4RIV - chain A; structure by X-ray diffraction, 1.63 A resolution.

[Chain A]
Molecule: Carbonic anhydrase 2
Source organism: Homo sapiens
Notes: EC 4.2.1.1
UniProtKB: P00918 (CAH2_HUMAN); the author numbering skips numbers that UniProt does not, so the offset changes along the chain: 1-125 = UniProt 1-125; 127-261 = UniProt 126-260
Sequence (260 residues; row label = number of the first residue in the row; note: 1 number in that range is skipped by the numbering (no residue carries it; nothing is unmodelled there)):
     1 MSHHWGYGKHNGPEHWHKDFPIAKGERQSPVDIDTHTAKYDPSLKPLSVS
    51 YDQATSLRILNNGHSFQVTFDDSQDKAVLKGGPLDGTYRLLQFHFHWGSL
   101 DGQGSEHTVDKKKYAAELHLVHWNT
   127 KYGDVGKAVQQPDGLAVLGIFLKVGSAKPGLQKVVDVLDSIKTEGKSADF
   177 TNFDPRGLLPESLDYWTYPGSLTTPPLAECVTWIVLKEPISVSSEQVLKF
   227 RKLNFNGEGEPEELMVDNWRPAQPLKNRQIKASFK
Not modelled in the structure: 1-3
Construct notes: engineered mutation S65 (Ala in P00918), Q67 (Asn in P00918), T69 (Glu in P00918), L91 (Ile in P00918), V131 (Phe130 in P00918), E170 (Lys169 in P00918), A204 (Leu203 in P00918)
Metal / ion sites: Zn2+: H94, H96, H119 (together with 1,2-benzisothiazol-3(2h)-one 1,1-dioxide)
Ligand contacts:
  - 1,2-benzisothiazol-3(2h)-one 1,1-dioxide (LSA), molecule 1: G6, Y7, G8, N11, F231, E239
  - 1,2-benzisothiazol-3(2h)-one 1,1-dioxide (LSA), molecule 2: Q92, H94, H96, H119, V121, L141, V143, S197, L198, T199, T200, W209
Swiss-Prot annotation at these positions:
  - active site: H64 (Proton donor/acceptor)
  - binding site (Zn(2+)): H94, H96, H119
  - binding site (substrate): T199, T200
  - site: Y7 (Fine-tunes the proton-transfer properties of H-64), N62 (Fine-tunes the proton-transfer properties of H-64), Q92 (Involved in the binding of some activators, including histamine and L-histidine)
  - modified residue: S2 (N-acetylserine), S166 (Phosphoserine), S173 (Phosphoserine)
From the paper describing this entry:
  - binding site for 1,2-benzisothiazol-3(2h)-one 1,1-dioxide: H64, L198
  - specificity-determining residues: L91, V131 (proposed by the authors, not directly observed)

[In short]
Bound to chain A: 1,2-benzisothiazol-3(2h)-one 1,1-dioxide. H94, H96 and H119 form the Zn2+ site. Curated
annotation (UniProt) lists active-site residue H64, 3 Zn2+-binding residues and substrate-binding residues
T199 and T200. The paper reports a binding site for 1,2-benzisothiazol-3(2h)-one 1,1-dioxide at H64 and L198;
specificity determinants L91 and V131.
Chain A is Carbonic anhydrase 2 (Homo sapiens); the structure, A Carbonic Anhydrase IX Mimic in Complex with
Saccharin, was determined by X-ray diffraction, deposited together with 4RIU.
